PDB entry 5D6N | X-ray diffraction, 2.40 A resolution | chain A

# Chain A
Protein: Acyl-CoA synthase
From: Mycobacterium smegmatis (strain ATCC 700084 / mc(2)155)
Reference sequence: A0R618 (A0R618_MYCS2); residue numbers follow UniProt; this construct covers 1-484
Chain sequence (508 residues; each row starts with the number of its first residue; numbers below 1 keep their minus sign (Met-23 is residue -23)):
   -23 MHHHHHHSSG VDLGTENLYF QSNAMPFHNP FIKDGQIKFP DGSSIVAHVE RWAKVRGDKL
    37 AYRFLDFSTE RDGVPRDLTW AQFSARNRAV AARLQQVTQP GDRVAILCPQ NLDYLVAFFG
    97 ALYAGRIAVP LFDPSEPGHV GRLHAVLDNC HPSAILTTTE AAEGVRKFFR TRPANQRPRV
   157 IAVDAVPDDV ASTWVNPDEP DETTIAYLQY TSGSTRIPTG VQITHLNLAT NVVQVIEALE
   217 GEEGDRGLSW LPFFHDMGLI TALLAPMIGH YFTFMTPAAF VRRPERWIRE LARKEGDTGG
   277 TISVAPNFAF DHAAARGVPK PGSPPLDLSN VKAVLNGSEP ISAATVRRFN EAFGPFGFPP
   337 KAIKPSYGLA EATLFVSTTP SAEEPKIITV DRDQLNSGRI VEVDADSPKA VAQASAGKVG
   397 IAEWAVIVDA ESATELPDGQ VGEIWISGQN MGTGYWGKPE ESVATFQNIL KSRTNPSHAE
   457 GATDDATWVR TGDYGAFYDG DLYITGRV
Unresolved in the structure: -23 to 2, 483-484
Construct notes: expression tag (-23 to 0)
UniProt features mapped onto this chain:
  - binding site (ATP): Thr187 to Arg192, Ser342, Ala346, Asp469, Arg483
What the authors report for this chain:
  - contacts within the chain: Arg118-Thr191 (hydrogen bond), Arg118-Arg192 (hydrogen bond), Thr187-Asp232 (hydrogen bond), Ser314-Gly344 (hydrogen bond)

# Summary
From UniProt: 10 ATP-binding residues. The paper reports contacts within the chain involving Arg118, Thr191
and Arg192 among others.
Chain A is Acyl-CoA synthase (Mycobacterium smegmatis (strain ATCC 700084 / mc(2)155)); the structure, Crystal
structure of a mycobacterial protein, was determined by X-ray diffraction, deposited together with 5D6J.
